5BY8 - chains A and B; structure by X-ray diffraction, 1.51 A resolution.

== Chain A ==
Molecule: Rpf2
From: Emericella nidulans FGSC A4
UniProt: C8VMF9 (C8VMF9_EMENI); residue numbers follow UniProt; this construct covers 23-253
Amino-acid sequence (241 residues; each row starts with the number of its first residue):
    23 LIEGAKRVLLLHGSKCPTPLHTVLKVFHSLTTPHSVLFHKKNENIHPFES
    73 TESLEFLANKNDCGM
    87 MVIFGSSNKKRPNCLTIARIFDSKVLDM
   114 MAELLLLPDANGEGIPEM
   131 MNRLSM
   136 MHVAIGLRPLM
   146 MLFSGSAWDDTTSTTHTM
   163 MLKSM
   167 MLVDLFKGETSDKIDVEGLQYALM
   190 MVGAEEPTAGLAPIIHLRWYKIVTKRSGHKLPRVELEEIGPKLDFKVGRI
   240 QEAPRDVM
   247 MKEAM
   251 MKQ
Modified / non-standard residues: Mse87, Mse114, Mse131, Mse136, Mse146, Mse163, Mse167, Mse190, Mse247, Mse251 (selenomethionine; parent Met)
From the paper describing this entry:
  - contacts within the chain: F70-R238 (cation-pi contact), N94-R97 (hydrogen bond)

== Chain B ==
Molecule: Rrs1
From: Emericella nidulans FGSC A4
UniProt: Q5B6T5 (Q5B6T5_EMENI); numbering as in UniProt (aligned over 18-102)
Amino-acid sequence (85 residues; each row starts with the number of its first residue):
    18 RLPITVSKPTPYTFDLGHLLANDPNPLELPKSEPLNASLKATARDGVQSL
    68 LNQLLTTCPITSSQQGVLLTLPAPSTILPRHKPLP
From the paper describing this entry:
  - contacts within the chain: R61-Q65, Q65-N69

== How chain A and chain B interact ==
Contacting residue pairs - 142 pairs, chain A then chain B:
  L23(A) - R97(B)  hydrogen bond (backbone-side chain)
  L23(A) - P102(B)
  E25(A) - R97(B)  salt bridge
  E25(A) - H98(B)  hydrogen bond (side chain-backbone)
  E25(A) - K99(B)  hydrogen bond (side chain-backbone)
  K28(A) - P96(B)  hydrogen bond (side chain-backbone)
  K28(A) - R97(B)
  D84(A) - H98(B)
  D84(A) - K99(B)  salt bridge
  C85(A) - H98(B)  hydrogen bond (backbone-side chain)
  G86(A) - H98(B)
  R105(A) - P96(B)
  I106(A) - R97(B)
  I106(A) - H98(B)
  F107(A) - R97(B)
  F107(A) - H98(B)
  F107(A) - K99(B)
  F107(A) - P100(B)
  D108(A) - H98(B)  hydrogen bond (backbone-backbone)
  D108(A) - P100(B)
  L112(A) - P96(B)  hydrophobic
  R143(A) - L36(B)
  R143(A) - L88(B)
  P144(A) - L36(B)
  L145(A) - L36(B)
  L145(A) - L67(B)  hydrophobic
  M146(A) - H35(B)
  M146(A) - L36(B)  hydrogen bond (backbone-backbone)
  M146(A) - L37(B)
  M146(A) - A38(B)  hydrogen bond (backbone-backbone)
  M146(A) - L67(B)
  Mse146(A) - H35(B)
  Mse146(A) - L36(B)  hydrogen bond (backbone-backbone)
  Mse146(A) - L37(B)
  Mse146(A) - A38(B)  hydrogen bond (backbone-backbone)
  Mse146(A) - L67(B)
  L147(A) - A38(B)
  L147(A) - T59(B)
  L147(A) - A60(B)  hydrophobic
  L147(A) - G63(B)
  F148(A) - L37(B)  hydrophobic
  F148(A) - A38(B)  hydrogen bond (backbone-backbone)
  F148(A) - N39(B)
  F148(A) - D40(B)  hydrogen bond (backbone-backbone)
  S149(A) - D40(B)
  S149(A) - L44(B)
  S149(A) - T59(B)
  G150(A) - D40(B)  hydrogen bond (backbone-backbone)
  G150(A) - P41(B)
  G150(A) - N42(B)  hydrogen bond (backbone-backbone)
  G150(A) - L44(B)
  S151(A) - P41(B)
  S151(A) - N42(B)
  K165(A) - N39(B)  hydrogen bond
  S166(A) - L95(B)
  S166(A) - P96(B)
  V169(A) - H35(B)
  V169(A) - L37(B)  hydrophobic
  D170(A) - L95(B)
  D170(A) - P96(B)
  K173(A) - H35(B)
  K173(A) - L95(B)
  T176(A) - H35(B)
  S177(A) - L88(B)
  D178(A) - L86(B)
  D178(A) - T87(B)
  D178(A) - L88(B)  hydrogen bond (backbone-backbone)
  K179(A) - L85(B)
  K179(A) - L86(B)
  K179(A) - T87(B)
  I180(A) - L36(B)  hydrophobic
  I180(A) - L85(B)
  I180(A) - L86(B)  hydrogen bond (backbone-backbone)
  D181(A) - V84(B)
  V182(A) - V84(B)  hydrogen bond (backbone-backbone)
  V182(A) - L86(B)  hydrophobic
  A188(A) - V64(B)  hydrophobic
  M190(A) - L56(B)
  M190(A) - A60(B)  hydrophobic
  Mse190(A) - L56(B)
  Mse190(A) - T59(B)
  Mse190(A) - A60(B)
  G192(A) - L44(B)
  A193(A) - L44(B)
  E194(A) - L44(B)
  E194(A) - L46(B)
  E195(A) - P43(B)
  E195(A) - L44(B)  hydrogen bond (side chain-backbone)
  H205(A) - L52(B)
  H205(A) - L56(B)
  R207(A) - L52(B)
  R207(A) - N53(B)  hydrogen bond
  R207(A) - L56(B)
  Y209(A) - L56(B)
  Y209(A) - K57(B)
  Y209(A) - A60(B)  hydrophobic
  I211(A) - V64(B)  hydrophobic
  T213(A) - L68(B)
  K214(A) - L19(B)
  R215(A) - L19(B)
  S216(A) - R18(B)  hydrogen bond (backbone-backbone)
  S216(A) - L19(B)  hydrogen bond (backbone-backbone)
  S216(A) - I21(B)
  G217(A) - R18(B)
  H218(A) - L19(B)  hydrogen bond (side chain-backbone)
  H218(A) - I21(B)
  L220(A) - I21(B)
  L220(A) - N69(B)
  L220(A) - L72(B)  hydrophobic
  L220(A) - T73(B)
  P221(A) - I21(B)
  P221(A) - Q65(B)  hydrogen bond (backbone-side chain)
  P221(A) - L72(B)
  R222(A) - P20(B)  hydrogen bond (side chain-backbone)
  R222(A) - I21(B)
  R222(A) - R61(B)
  R222(A) - Q65(B)
  V223(A) - R61(B)  hydrogen bond (backbone-side chain)
  V223(A) - V64(B)  hydrophobic
  V223(A) - Q65(B)  hydrogen bond (backbone-side chain)
  V223(A) - L68(B)  hydrophobic
  E224(A) - R61(B)
  L225(A) - K57(B)  hydrogen bond (backbone-side chain)
  L225(A) - A60(B)  hydrophobic
  L225(A) - R61(B)
  E227(A) - N53(B)
  E227(A) - K57(B)
  K231(A) - N53(B)
  D233(A) - L52(B)
  A250(A) - P96(B)
  A250(A) - R97(B)  hydrogen bond (backbone-backbone)
  M251(A) - I94(B)
  M251(A) - L95(B)
  M251(A) - P96(B)
  Mse251(A) - I94(B)
  Mse251(A) - L95(B)
  Mse251(A) - P96(B)
  K252(A) - R97(B)
  K252(A) - L101(B)
  Q253(A) - I94(B)
  Q253(A) - L95(B)  hydrogen bond (side chain-backbone)
  Q253(A) - L101(B)
Interface residues without a listed pair, chain A (68 interface residues in all): D154, L185, Mse247, M247
Interface residues without a listed pair, chain B (46 interface residues in all): Y29, L71
From the paper, about this interface:
  - specific contacts: E25(A)-H98(B) (backbone contact), D84(A)-K99(B) (salt bridge), P221(A)-Q65(B) (backbone contact), Q253(A)-L95(B), R97(B)-L23(A), K99(B)-E25(A) (backbone contact)
  - interface residues, chain A: K179(A), V182(A), H218(A), R222(A)
  - interface residues, chain B: R18(B), K57(B), V64(B), P89(B), L95(B)

== In short ==
The interface between chain A and chain B involves 68 residues on one side and 46 on the other; the contacts
include 30 hydrogen bonds and 2 salt bridges. Polar pairs include E25(A)-R97(B), D84(A)-K99(B) and
L23(A)-R97(B). The paper describes backbone contacts between E25(A) and H98(B), P221(A) and Q65(B) and K99(B)
and E25(A); a salt bridge between D84(A) and K99(B); contacts between Q253(A) and L95(B) and R97(B) and
L23(A). The paper reports interface residues K179(A), V182(A) and R18(B) among others; contacts within the
chain involving F70(A), R238(A) and Q65(B) among others.
Chain A is Rpf2 and chain B is Rrs1, both from Emericella nidulans FGSC A4; the structure, The structure of
Rpf2-Rrs1 explains its role in ribosome biogenesis, was determined by X-ray diffraction.
